PDB entry 7UW4 | X-ray diffraction, 2.10 A resolution | chains A and B

# Chain A
Protein: Retinoic acid receptor RXR-alpha
From: Homo sapiens
UniProt: P19793 (RXRA_HUMAN); numbering as in UniProt (aligned over 223-462)
Sequence (240 residues; row label = number of the first residue in the row):
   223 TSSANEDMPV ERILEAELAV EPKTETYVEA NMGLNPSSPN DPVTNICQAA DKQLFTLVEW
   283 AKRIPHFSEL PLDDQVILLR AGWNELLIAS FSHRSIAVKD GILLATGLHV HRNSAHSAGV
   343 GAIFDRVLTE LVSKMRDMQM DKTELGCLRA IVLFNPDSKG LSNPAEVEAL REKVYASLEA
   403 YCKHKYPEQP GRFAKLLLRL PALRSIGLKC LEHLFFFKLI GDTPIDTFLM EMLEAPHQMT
Unresolved in the structure: 223-228, 244-262, 458-462
Small-molecule neighbours: OI5 ((2E,4E,6Z,8E)-3,7-dimethyl-8-[2-(3-methylbutyl)-3-propylcyclohex-2-en-1-ylidene]octa-2,4,6-trienoic acid): Val-265, Ile-268, Cys-269, Ala-271, Ala-272, Gln-275, Trp-305, Asn-306, Leu-309, Ile-310, Phe-313, Arg-316, Ile-324, Leu-326, Ala-327, Val-342, Phe-346, Val-349, Cys-432, His-435, Leu-436, Phe-439
Swiss-Prot annotation at these positions:
  - region: Arg-348 to Gly-368 (Required for nuclear export)
  - binding site (9-cis-retinoate): Arg-316, Ala-327
  - binding site (all-trans-retinoate): Arg-316, Ala-327
  - modified residue (Phosphoserine): Ser-259, Ser-260
  - mutagenesis: Val-280 (V280A: Abolished ubiquitination and degradation by UBR5), Glu-352 to Thr-462 (No impact on acetylation by EP300), Met-357 to Met-360 (Abolishes nuclear export), Leu-418 to Leu-430 (Abolishes nuclear localization), Glu-434 (E434N/Q/K/A: As a heterodimer with NR1H4, impairs interaction with coactivator NCOA1. Impairs transcriptional activity)

# Chain B
Protein: Nuclear receptor coactivator 2
UniProt: Q15596 (NCOA2_HUMAN); residue numbers follow UniProt; this construct covers 686-698
Sequence (13 residues; row label = number of the first residue in the row):
   686 KHKILHRLLQ DSS
Unresolved in the structure: 686, 697-698

# How chain A and chain B interact
Contacting residue pairs - 27 pairs, chain A then chain B:
  Phe-277(A) / Leu-693(B)  hydrophobic
  Val-280(A) / Leu-690(B)  hydrophobic
  Val-280(A) / Leu-693(B)  hydrophobic
  Lys-284(A) / Leu-693(B)  hydrogen bond (side chain-backbone)
  Lys-284(A) / Leu-694(B)
  Lys-284(A) / Asp-696(B)
  Leu-294(A) / His-691(B)
  Leu-294(A) / Leu-694(B)  hydrophobic
  Leu-294(A) / Gln-695(B)
  Asp-295(A) / His-691(B)
  Gln-297(A) / Leu-694(B)
  Val-298(A) / Leu-690(B)  hydrophobic
  Val-298(A) / His-691(B)
  Val-298(A) / Leu-694(B)  hydrophobic
  Leu-301(A) / Leu-690(B)  hydrophobic
  Leu-301(A) / Leu-694(B)  hydrophobic
  Arg-302(A) / His-687(B)  hydrogen bond
  Arg-302(A) / Leu-690(B)
  Thr-449(A) / Ile-689(B)
  Phe-450(A) / Ile-689(B)  hydrophobic
  Phe-450(A) / Leu-693(B)  hydrophobic
  Glu-453(A) / His-687(B)
  Glu-453(A) / Lys-688(B)  hydrogen bond (side chain-backbone)
  Glu-453(A) / Ile-689(B)  hydrogen bond (side chain-backbone)
  Glu-453(A) / Leu-690(B)  hydrogen bond (side chain-backbone)
  Glu-456(A) / His-687(B)  salt bridge
  Ala-457(A) / His-687(B)
Other interface residues (no listed pair), chain A (16 interface residues in all): Phe-289, Met-454

# Summary
16 residues of chain A and 9 residues of chain B are in contact; the contacts include 5 hydrogen bonds and 1
salt bridge. Polar contacts include Glu-456(A)/His-687(B), Lys-284(A)/Leu-693(B) and Arg-302(A)/His-687(B).
Chain A binds compound OI5.
Here chain A is Retinoic acid receptor RXR-alpha (Homo sapiens) and chain B is Nuclear receptor coactivator 2.
Entry 7UW4 (Crystal structure of human Retinoid X receptor alpha ligand binding domain complex with UAB113 and
coactivator ...) was determined by X-ray diffraction together with 7UW2 from the same study.
